6ZD1 - chain A; structure by X-ray diffraction, 2.47 A resolution.

Chain A:
Name: Telomerase reverse transcriptase
From: Candida tropicalis MYA-3404
Notes: EC 2.7.7.49
Reference sequence: C5MCQ7 (C5MCQ7_CANTT); residue numbers follow UniProt; this construct covers 177-879
Chain sequence (705 residues; each row starts with the number of its first residue):
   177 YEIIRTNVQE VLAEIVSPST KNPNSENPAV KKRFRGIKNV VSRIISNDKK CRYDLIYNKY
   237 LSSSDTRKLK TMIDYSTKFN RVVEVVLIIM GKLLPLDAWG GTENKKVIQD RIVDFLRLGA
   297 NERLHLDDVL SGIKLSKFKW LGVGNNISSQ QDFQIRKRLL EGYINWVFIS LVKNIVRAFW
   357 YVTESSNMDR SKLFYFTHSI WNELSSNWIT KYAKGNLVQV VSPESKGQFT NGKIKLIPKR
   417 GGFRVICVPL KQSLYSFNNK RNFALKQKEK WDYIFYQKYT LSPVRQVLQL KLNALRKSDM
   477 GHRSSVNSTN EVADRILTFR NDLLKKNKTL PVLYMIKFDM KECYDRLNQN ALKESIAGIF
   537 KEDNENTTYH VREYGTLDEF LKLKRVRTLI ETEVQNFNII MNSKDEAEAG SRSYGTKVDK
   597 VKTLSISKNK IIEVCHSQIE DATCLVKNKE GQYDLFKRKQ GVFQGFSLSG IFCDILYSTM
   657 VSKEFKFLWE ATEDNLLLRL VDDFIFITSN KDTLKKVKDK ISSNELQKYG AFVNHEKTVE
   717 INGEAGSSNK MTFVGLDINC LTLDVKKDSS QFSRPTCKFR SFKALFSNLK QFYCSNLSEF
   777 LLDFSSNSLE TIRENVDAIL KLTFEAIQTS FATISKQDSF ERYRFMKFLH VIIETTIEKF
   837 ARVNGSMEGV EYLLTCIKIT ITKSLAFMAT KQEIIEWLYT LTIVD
Disordered / not traced: 177, 194-209, 239-244, 316-326, 568-593
Modified residues: Mse248, Mse266, Mse364, Mse476, Mse511, Mse516, Mse656, Mse727, Mse822, Mse843, Mse864 (selenomethionine; parent Met); Mse577 (selenomethionine)
Differences from the reference sequence: expression tag (880-881)
From the paper describing this entry:
  - mutagenesis - R366C/S774C: abolished catalytic activity
  - mutagenesis - T552C/G841C, L565C/T878C: unchanged catalytic activity
  - conformationally variable residues (domain motion, order/disorder transition): Lys411, Thr568 to Lys593
  - mutagenesis - K411A: decreased catalytic activity

In short:
From the paper: R366C/S774C abolish catalytic activity; conformational variability at Lys411 and Thr568; 4
substitutions were tested in all.
Chain A is Telomerase reverse transcriptase (Candida tropicalis MYA-3404); the structure, Structure of apo
telomerase from Candida Tropicalis, was determined by X-ray diffraction (same publication as 6ZD2, 6ZD6, 6ZDP,
6ZDQ and 6ZDU).
